PDB entry 3QRA | X-ray diffraction, 1.80 A resolution | chain A

== Chain A ==
Name: Attachment invasion locus protein
Organism: Yersinia pestis
UniProt: Q0WCZ9 (Q0WCZ9_YERPE); numbering as in UniProt (aligned over 27-182)
Amino-acid sequence (157 residues; each row starts with the number of its first residue):
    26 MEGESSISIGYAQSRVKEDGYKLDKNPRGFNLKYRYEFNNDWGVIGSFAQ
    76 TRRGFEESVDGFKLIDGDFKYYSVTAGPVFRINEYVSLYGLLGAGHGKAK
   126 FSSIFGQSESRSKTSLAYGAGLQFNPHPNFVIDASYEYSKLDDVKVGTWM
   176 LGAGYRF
Disordered / not traced: 85-88, 129
Sequence notes: initiating methionine (26)
From the paper describing this entry:
  - binding site for (hydroxyethyloxy)tri(ethyloxy)octane: Phe94

== Summary ==
The paper reports a binding site for (hydroxyethyloxy)tri(ethyloxy)octane at Phe94.
Chain A is Attachment invasion locus protein (Yersinia pestis); the structure, The crystal structure of Ail,
the attachment invasion locus protein of Yersinia pestis, was determined by X-ray diffraction, deposited
together with 3QRC.
